Entry 4ZJR (X-ray diffraction, 2.70 A resolution); this record covers chain A.

Chain A:
Name: Nuclear receptor ROR-gamma
Source organism: Homo sapiens
Notes: fragment: ligand binding domain
UniProt: P51449 (RORG_HUMAN); residues 266-487 here = UniProt positions 266-487
Amino-acid sequence (225 residues; numbered -1 to 487; 264 numbers in that range are skipped by the numbering (no residue carries them; nothing is unmodelled there); the number before each row is that of its first residue; numbers below 1 keep their minus sign (Gly-1 is residue -1)):
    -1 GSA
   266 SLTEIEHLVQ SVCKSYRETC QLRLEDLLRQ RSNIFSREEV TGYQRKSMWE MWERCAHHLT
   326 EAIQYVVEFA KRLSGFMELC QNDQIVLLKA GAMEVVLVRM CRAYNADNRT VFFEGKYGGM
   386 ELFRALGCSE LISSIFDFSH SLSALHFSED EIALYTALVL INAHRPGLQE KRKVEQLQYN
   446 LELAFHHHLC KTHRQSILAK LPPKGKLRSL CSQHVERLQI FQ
Disordered / not traced: -1 to 0, 482-487
Construct notes: expression tag (-1 to 0)
Ligand contacts: 4P3 (6-chloro-4'-[(2-chloro-6-fluorobenzoyl)(methyl)amino]-3'-(2,2,2-trifluoroethoxy)biphenyl-3-carboxamide): Gln286, Leu287, Trp317, Cys320, His323, Leu324, Ala327, Val361, Met365, Val376, Phe377, Phe378, Glu379, Phe388, Leu391, Cys393, Leu396, Ile397, Ile400, Phe401, His479
Curated features (UniProtKB/Swiss-Prot):
  - mutagenesis: Ala327 (A327F: Completely abolishes transcriptional activity), Phe378 (F378Q: Completely abolishes transcriptional activity), Ile397 (I397N: Nearly abolishes transcriptional activity)

In short:
Bound to chain A: compound 4P3. UniProt lists 3 mutagenesis sites.
Chain A is Nuclear receptor ROR-gamma (Homo sapiens); the structure, RORgamma in complex with inverse agonist
48, was determined by X-ray diffraction, deposited together with 4ZJW.
